PDB entry 6X3T | electron microscopy, 2.55 A resolution | chains D and E of the 9 polymer chains in the assembly

# Chain D
Molecule: Gamma-aminobutyric acid receptor subunit alpha-1
From: Homo sapiens
Reference sequence: P14867 (GBRA1_HUMAN); the construct has insertions or renumbered stretches relative to UniProt, so the offset changes along the chain: 1-312 = UniProt 28-339; 321-358 = UniProt 419-456
Sequence (358 residues; numbered 1 to 358; the number before each row is that of its first residue):
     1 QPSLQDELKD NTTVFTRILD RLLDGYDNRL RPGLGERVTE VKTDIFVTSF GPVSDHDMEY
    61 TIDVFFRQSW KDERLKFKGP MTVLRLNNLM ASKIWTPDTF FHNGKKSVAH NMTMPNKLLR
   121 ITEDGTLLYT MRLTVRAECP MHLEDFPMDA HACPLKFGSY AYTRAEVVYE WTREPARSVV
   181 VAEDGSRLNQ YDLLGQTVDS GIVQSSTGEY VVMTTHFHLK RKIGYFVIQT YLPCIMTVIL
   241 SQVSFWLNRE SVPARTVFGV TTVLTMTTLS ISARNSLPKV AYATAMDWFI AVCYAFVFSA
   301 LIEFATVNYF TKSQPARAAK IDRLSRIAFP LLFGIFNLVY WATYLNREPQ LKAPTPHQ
Unresolved in the structure: 1-9, 348-358
Cystine bridges: Cys139-Cys153
Glycans and other covalent adducts: N-acetylglucosamine (NAG) linked to Asn111
Differences from the reference sequence: linker (313-320)
Ligand contacts:
  - gamma-amino-butanoic acid (ABU): Phe65, Arg67, Leu118, Thr130
  - 2,6-bis(1-methylethyl)phenol (PFL): Ile228, Gln229, Leu232, Pro233, Met236
Swiss-Prot annotation at these positions:
  - binding site (4-aminobutanoate): Arg67, Thr130
  - binding site (3alpha-hydroxy-5alpha-pregnan-11,20-dione): Trp246
  - glycosylation (N-linked (GlcNAc...) asparagine): Asn11, Asn111
From the paper describing this entry:
  - binding site for 2,6-bis(1-methylethyl)phenol: Ile228, Pro233

# Chain E
Molecule: Gamma-aminobutyric acid type A receptor subunit gamma-2
From: Homo sapiens
Reference sequence: P18507 (GBRG2_HUMAN); residues 3-322 here correspond to UniProt positions 42-361 (UniProt number = residue number + 39)
Sequence (417 residues; each row starts with the number of its first residue; numbers below 1 keep their minus sign (Trp-36 is residue -36)):
   -36 WSHPQFEKGG GSGGGSGGSS AWSHPQFEKL EVLFQGPQKS DDDYEDYASN KTWVLTPKVP
    24 EGDVTVILNN LLEGYDNKLR PDIGVKPTLI HTDMYVNSIG PVNAINMEYT IDIFFAQTWY
    84 DRRLKFNSTI KVLRLNSNMV GKIWIPDTFF RNSKKADAHW ITTPNRMLRI WNDGRVLYTL
   144 RLTIDAECQL QLHNFPMDEH SCPLEFSSYG YPREEIVYQW KRSSVEVGDT RSWRLYQFSF
   204 VGLRNTTEVV KTTSGDYVVM SVYFDLSRRM GYFTIQTYIP CTLIVVLSWV SFWINKDAVP
   264 ARTSLGITTV LTMTTLSTIA RKSLPKVSYV TAMDLFVSVC FIFVFSALVE YGTLHYFVSS
   324 QPARAAKMDS YARIFFPTAF CLFNLVYWVS YLYLSRGSGA TNFSLLKQAG DVEENPG
Unresolved in the structure: -36 to 24, 358-380
Cystine bridges: Cys151-Cys165
Glycans and other covalent adducts: N-acetylglucosamine (NAG) linked to Asn208
Differences from the reference sequence: linker (323-329)
Swiss-Prot annotation at these positions:
  - glycosylation (N-linked (GlcNAc...) asparagine): Asn13, Asn90, Asn208

# How chain D and chain E interact
Contacting residue pairs - 77 pairs, chain D then chain E:
  Asp27(D) with Thr28(E), hydrogen bond
  Asn28(D) with Asn101(E), hydrogen bond (backbone-side chain)
  Arg29(D) with Leu31(E); Asn32(E), hydrogen bond; Met102(E)
  Leu30(D) with Val27(E), hydrophobic; Thr28(E); Leu31(E), hydrophobic
  Leu34(D) with Val27(E), hydrophobic
  His56(D) with Arg197(E), hydrogen bond (backbone-side chain); Tyr199(E), hydrogen bond (backbone-side chain)
  Asp57(D) with Arg197(E), salt bridge; Tyr199(E)
  Met58(D) with Tyr199(E), hydrogen bond
  Trp95(D) with Asn99(E)
  Asp98(D) with Thr126(E)
  Thr99(D) with Ile124(E); Thr125(E), hydrogen bond (backbone-backbone)
  Phe100(D) with Ile124(E); Asn128(E); Arg144(E)
  Phe101(D) with Ile124(E), hydrophobic; Arg144(E), hydrogen bond (backbone-side chain)
  His102(D) with Arg144(E), hydrogen bond (backbone-side chain)
  Gly104(D) with Arg144(E), hydrogen bond (backbone-side chain)
  Lys105(D) with His122(E)
  Ser107(D) with Ile124(E)
  Ala109(D) with Ile124(E)
  Met131(D) with Thr125(E)
  Leu133(D) with Thr125(E)
  Tyr160(D) with Phe77(E); Asn128(E); Arg129(E); Met130(E), hydrophobic; Thr142(E); Leu143(E); Arg144(E), hydrogen bond (side chain-backbone)
  Ala161(D) with Leu98(E); Met130(E), hydrophobic; Arg132(E), hydrogen bond (backbone-side chain)
  Tyr162(D) with Asn99(E), hydrogen bond
  Thr163(D) with Arg132(E)
  Glu166(D) with Arg97(E), salt bridge
  Thr207(D) with Met130(E); Arg132(E), hydrogen bond (backbone-side chain)
  Tyr210(D) with Arg132(E), hydrogen bond
  Val252(D) with Ala261(E), hydrophobic
  Pro253(D) with Pro263(E), hydrophobic
  Thr256(D) with Ala264(E); Leu268(E)
  Val260(D) with Leu250(E), hydrophobic; Leu268(E), hydrophobic; Thr271(E)
  Leu264(D) with Ile247(E), hydrophobic; Thr271(E); Thr275(E)
  Ile271(D) with Gln239(E)
  Arg274(D) with Ile238(E); Gln239(E)
  Lys279(D) with Tyr199(E); Gln200(E); Tyr235(E), hydrogen bond
  Val280(D) with Tyr235(E)
  Ala281(D) with Tyr199(E); Arg232(E); Gly234(E); Tyr235(E)
  Tyr294(D) with Leu246(E)
  Phe298(D) with Val249(E), hydrophobic; Leu250(E)
  Leu301(D) with Leu250(E), hydrophobic
  Ala305(D) with Trp256(E); Ile257(E), hydrophobic
  Asn308(D) with Trp256(E); Ile257(E); Asn258(E), hydrogen bond (side chain-backbone)
  Tyr309(D) with Arg336(E)
Other interface residues (no listed pair), chain D (56 interface residues in all): Asp55, Pro97, Lys106, Val108, Glu138, Pro140, Val257, Val263, Thr267, Tyr282, Ala283, Asp287, Phe304
Other interface residues (no listed pair), chain E (52 interface residues in all): Leu35, Ser61, Asp120, Ser195, Pro243, Val253, Ser267, Leu279, Ile282

# Overview
56 residues of chain D face 52 of chain E across their interface, with 17 hydrogen bonds and 2 salt bridges.
Polar contacts include Asp57(D)-Arg197(E), Glu166(D)-Arg97(E) and Asp27(D)-Thr28(E). Chain D binds
gamma-amino-butanoic acid and 2,6-bis(1-methylethyl)phenol. N-acetylglucosamine is covalently linked to
Asn111(D). The paper reports a binding site for 2,6-bis(1-methylethyl)phenol at Ile228(D) and Pro233(D).
Here chain D is Gamma-aminobutyric acid receptor subunit alpha-1 and chain E is Gamma-aminobutyric acid type A
receptor subunit gamma-2, both from Homo sapiens. Entry 6X3T (Human GABAA receptor alpha1-beta2-gamma2 subtype
in complex with GABA plus propofol) was determined by electron microscopy (same publication as 6X3S, 6X3U,
6X3V, 6X3W, 6X3X, 6X3Z and 6X40).
